Entry 6DQH (X-ray diffraction, 1.10 A resolution); this record covers chain A.

Chain A:
Molecule: Beta-lactamase
Source organism: Cronobacter sakazakii
UniProtKB: A0A0F6VWC7 (A0A0F6VWC7_CROSK); the author numbering skips numbers that UniProt does not, so the offset changes along the chain: 44-244 = UniProt 59-259; 251-309 = UniProt 260-318
Sequence (260 residues; numbered 44 to 309; 6 numbers in that range are skipped by the numbering (no residue carries them; nothing is unmodelled there); the number before each row is that of its first residue):
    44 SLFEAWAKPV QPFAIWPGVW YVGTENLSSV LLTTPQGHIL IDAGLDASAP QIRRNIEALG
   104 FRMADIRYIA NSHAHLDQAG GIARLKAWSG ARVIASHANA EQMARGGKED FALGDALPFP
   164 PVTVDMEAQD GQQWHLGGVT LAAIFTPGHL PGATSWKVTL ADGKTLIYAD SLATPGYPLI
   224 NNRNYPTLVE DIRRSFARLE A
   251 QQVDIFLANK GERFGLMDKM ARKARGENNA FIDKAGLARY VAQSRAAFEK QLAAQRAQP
Not modelled in the structure: 44-52, 309
Sequence notes: engineered mutation H118 (Arg133 in A0A0F6VWC7)
Bound ions: Zn2+: H116, H118, H192 (together with phosphate ion)

In short:
H116, H118 and H192 form the Zn2+ site.
Chain A is Beta-lactamase (Cronobacter sakazakii); the structure, Cronobacter sakazakii (Enterobacter
sakazakii) Metallo-beta-lactamse HARLDQ motif, was determined by X-ray diffraction (same publication as 6NC5,
6DR8, 6DN4 and 6DQ2).
